PDB entry 8YEM | X-ray diffraction, 2.74 A resolution | chains A and E of the 6 polymer chains in the assembly

[Chain A]
Protein: Detyrosinated tubulin alpha-1B chain
Source organism: Sus scrofa
Reference sequence: Q2XVP4 (TBA1B_PIG); numbering as in UniProt (aligned over 1-440)
Sequence (440 residues; numbered 1 to 440; the number before each row is that of its first residue):
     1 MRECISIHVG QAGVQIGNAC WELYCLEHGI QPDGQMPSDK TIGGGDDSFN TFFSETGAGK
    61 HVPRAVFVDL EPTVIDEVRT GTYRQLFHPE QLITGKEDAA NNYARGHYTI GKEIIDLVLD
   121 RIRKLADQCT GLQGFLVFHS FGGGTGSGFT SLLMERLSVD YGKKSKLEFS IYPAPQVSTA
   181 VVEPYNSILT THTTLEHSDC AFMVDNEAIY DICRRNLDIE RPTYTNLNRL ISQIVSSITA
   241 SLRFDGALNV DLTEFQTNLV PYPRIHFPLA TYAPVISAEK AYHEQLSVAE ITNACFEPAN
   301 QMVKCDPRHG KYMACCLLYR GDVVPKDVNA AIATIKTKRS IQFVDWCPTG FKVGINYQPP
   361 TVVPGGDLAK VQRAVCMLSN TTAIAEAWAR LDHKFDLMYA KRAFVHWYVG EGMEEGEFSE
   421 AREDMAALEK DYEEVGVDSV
Disordered / not traced: 438-440
Curated features (UniProtKB/Swiss-Prot):
  - motif: Met1 to Cys4 (MREC motif)
  - active site: Glu254
  - binding site (GTP): Gly10, Gln11, Ala12, Gln15, Glu71, Ala99, Ser140, Gly143, Gly144, Thr145, Gly146, Thr179, Glu183, Asn206, Tyr224, Asn228, Leu252
  - binding site (Mg(2+)): Glu71
  - modified residue: Lys40 (N6,N6,N6-trimethyllysine), Ser48 (Phosphoserine), Ser232 (Phosphoserine), Tyr282 (3'-nitrotyrosine), Arg339 (Omega-N-methylarginine), Ser439 (Phosphoserine)
  - cross-link (Glycyl lysine isopeptide (Lys-Gly)): Lys326 (interchain with G-Cter in ubiquitin), Lys370 (interchain with G-Cter in ubiquitin)
Bound ions: Ca2+: Asp39, Thr41, Gly44, Glu55; Mg2+: Glu71 (together with GTP)
Small-molecule neighbours:
  - A1D6D (4-(2-chloranyl-6-fluoranyl-quinazolin-4-yl)-7-methoxy-1,3-dihydroquinoxalin-2-one): Asn101, Thr179, Val181
  - GTP (guanosine-5'-triphosphate): Val9, Gly10, Gln11, Ala12, Gln15, Ile16, Asp69, Glu71, Asp98, Ala99, Ala100, Asn101, Ser140, Gly142, Gly143, Gly144, Thr145, Gly146, Ile171, Val177, Ser178, Thr179, Glu183, Asn206, Tyr224, Leu227, Asn228, Ile231

[Chain E]
Protein: Stathmin-4
Source organism: Rattus norvegicus
Reference sequence: P63043 (STMN4_RAT); residues 6-141 here correspond to UniProt positions 50-185 (UniProt number = residue number + 44)
Sequence (136 residues; row label = number of the first residue in the row):
     6 MEVIELNKCT SGQSFEVILK PPSFDGVPEF NASLPRRRDP SLEEIQKKLE AAEERRKYQE
    66 AELLKHLAEK REHEREVIQK AIEENNNFIK MAKEKLAQKM ESNKENREAH LAAMLERLQE
   126 KDKHAEEVRK NKELKE
Disordered / not traced: 29-43
Curated features (UniProtKB/Swiss-Prot):
  - modified residue: Ser46 (Phosphoserine)

[Interface between chain A and chain E]
Contacting residue pairs - 62 pairs, chain A then chain E:
  His107(A) - Lys53(E)  hydrogen bond
  His107(A) - Leu54(E)
  Tyr108(A) - Lys53(E)
  Tyr108(A) - Ala57(E)  hydrophobic
  Thr109(A) - Arg61(E)
  Lys112(A) - Leu54(E)  hydrogen bond (side chain-backbone)
  Lys112(A) - Glu55(E)
  Leu152(A) - Leu54(E)  hydrophobic
  Glu155(A) - Ile50(E)
  Glu155(A) - Lys53(E)  salt bridge
  Arg156(A) - Leu47(E)
  Ser158(A) - Asp44(E)
  Val159(A) - Pro45(E)
  Val159(A) - Leu47(E)
  Glu196(A) - Asp44(E)
  Asp245(A) - Cys14(E)  hydrogen bond
  Asp245(A) - Ser16(E)
  Ala247(A) - Asn12(E)
  Ala247(A) - Ser19(E)
  Leu248(A) - Ser19(E)
  Pro325(A) - Gln18(E)
  Pro325(A) - Phe20(E)  hydrophobic
  Asn329(A) - Met6(E)
  Asn329(A) - Val8(E)
  Asn329(A) - Phe20(E)
  Asn329(A) - Val22(E)
  Ile332(A) - Val22(E)  hydrophobic
  Ala333(A) - Met6(E)  hydrophobic
  Lys336(A) - Leu24(E)
  Lys336(A) - Lys25(E)
  Asp345(A) - Pro27(E)
  Asp345(A) - Ser28(E)  hydrogen bond (backbone-backbone)
  Cys347(A) - Pro27(E)
  Pro348(A) - Lys25(E)
  Pro348(A) - Pro27(E)
  Thr349(A) - Ile23(E)
  Thr349(A) - Leu24(E)  hydrogen bond (backbone-backbone)
  Thr349(A) - Lys25(E)  hydrogen bond (backbone-backbone)
  Gly350(A) - Val22(E)
  Gly350(A) - Leu24(E)
  Phe351(A) - Glu21(E)
  Phe351(A) - Val22(E)  hydrogen bond (backbone-backbone)
  Phe351(A) - Leu24(E)  hydrophobic
  Lys352(A) - Phe20(E)
  Lys352(A) - Glu21(E)  salt bridge
  Val353(A) - Ser19(E)
  Val353(A) - Phe20(E)  hydrogen bond (backbone-backbone)
  Gly354(A) - Gln18(E)
  Ile355(A) - Gly17(E)
  Ile355(A) - Gln18(E)  hydrogen bond (backbone-backbone)
  Asn356(A) - Ser16(E)
  Tyr357(A) - Thr15(E)
  Tyr357(A) - Ser16(E)  hydrogen bond (backbone-backbone)
  Tyr357(A) - Gly17(E)
  Tyr357(A) - Gln18(E)  hydrogen bond
  Val409(A) - Gln64(E)
  Gly410(A) - Gln64(E)
  Glu411(A) - Arg61(E)  hydrogen bond (backbone-side chain)
  Gly412(A) - Ala57(E)
  Gly412(A) - Arg60(E)  hydrogen bond (backbone-side chain)
  Gly412(A) - Arg61(E)
  Glu414(A) - Arg60(E)  salt bridge
Other interface residues (no listed pair), chain A (39 interface residues in all): His197, Val328, Trp346, Gln358
Other interface residues (no listed pair), chain E (32 interface residues in all): Leu11, Pro26, Ser46, Glu58

[Summary]
39 residues of chain A face 32 of chain E across their interface; the contacts include 13 hydrogen bonds and 3
salt bridges. Among the polar pairs are Glu155(A)-Lys53(E), Lys352(A)-Glu21(E) and Glu414(A)-Arg60(E). Ligands
of chain A: GTP and compound A1D6D.
Here chain A is Detyrosinated tubulin alpha-1B chain (Sus scrofa) and chain E is Stathmin-4 (Rattus
norvegicus). Entry 8YEM (Tubulin-RB3_SLD-TTL in complex with compound 9) was determined by X-ray diffraction.
